Entry 3VC2 (X-ray diffraction, 2.05 A resolution); this record covers chain A.

Chain A:
Protein: Geranyl diphosphate 2-C-methyltransferase
Source organism: Streptomyces coelicolor
Notes: EC 2.1.1.-
Reference sequence: Q9F1Y5 (GPPMT_STRCO); residue numbers follow UniProt; this construct covers 1-292
Sequence (312 residues; numbered -19 to 292; the number before each row is that of its first residue; numbers below 1 keep their minus sign (Met-19 is residue -19)):
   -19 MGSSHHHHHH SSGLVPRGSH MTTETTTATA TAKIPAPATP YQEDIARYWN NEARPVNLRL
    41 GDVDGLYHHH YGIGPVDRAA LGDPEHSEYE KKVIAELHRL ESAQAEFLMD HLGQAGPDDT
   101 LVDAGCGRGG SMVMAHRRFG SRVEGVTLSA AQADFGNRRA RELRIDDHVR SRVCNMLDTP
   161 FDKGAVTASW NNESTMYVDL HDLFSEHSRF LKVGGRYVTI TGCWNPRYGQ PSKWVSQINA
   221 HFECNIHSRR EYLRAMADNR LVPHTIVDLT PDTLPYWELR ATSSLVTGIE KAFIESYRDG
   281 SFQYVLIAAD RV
Unresolved in the structure: -19 to 15
Construct notes: expression tag (-19 to 0)
Ion coordination: Mg2+: Asn37 (together with geranyl diphosphate)
Ligand contacts:
  - geranyl diphosphate (GPP): Trp29, Arg34, Val36, Asn37, His48, His49, His50, Tyr51, Glu173, Met176, Tyr177, Gly202, Ile218, Phe222, Cys224, Ile226, Arg260, Thr267, Ile269, Phe273, Phe282, Tyr284
  - S-adenosylhomocysteine (SAH): Gln22, Ile25, Trp29, Tyr47, His48, His49, His50, Asp103, Gly105, Cys106, Gly107, Ser111, Val126, Thr127, Leu128, Ser129, Gln132, Cys154, Asn155, Met156, Asn172, Glu173, Ser174, Tyr177, Val178

In short:
Ligands of chain A: S-adenosylhomocysteine and geranyl diphosphate.
Chain A is Geranyl diphosphate 2-C-methyltransferase (Streptomyces coelicolor); the structure, Crystal
structure of geranyl diphosphate C-methyltransferase from Streptomyces coelicolor A3(2) in complex with Mg2+,
geranyl diphosphate ..., was determined by X-ray diffraction (same publication as 3VC1).
